6LPA - chains A and B; structure by X-ray diffraction, 2.10 A resolution.

[Chain A (and B)]
Molecule: sp1 protein
Organism: Swine acute diarrhea syndrome coronavirus
Notes: chain B of this document is another copy of the same molecule, construct and numbering; everything in this record applies to it too
UniProtKB: A0A2P1G738 (A0A2P1G738_9NIDO); residues 0-109 here correspond to UniProt positions 1-110 (UniProt number = residue number + 1)
Amino-acid sequence (120 residues; each row starts with the number of its first residue; numbering starts at 0):
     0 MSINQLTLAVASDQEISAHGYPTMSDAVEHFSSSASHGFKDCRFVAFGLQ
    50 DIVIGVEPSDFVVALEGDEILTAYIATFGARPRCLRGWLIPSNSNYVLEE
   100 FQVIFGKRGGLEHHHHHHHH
Not modelled in the structure: 0-2, 68, 105-119
Differences from the reference sequence: conflict Ser1 (Ala2 in A0A2P1G738); expression tag (110-119)

[Chain A / chain B interface]
Residue-residue contacts - 27 pairs, chain A then chain B:
  Pro21(A) with Arg82(B)
  Thr22(A) with Glu65(B)
  Met23(A) with Glu65(B), hydrogen bond (backbone-side chain); Tyr73(B), hydrophobic
  Ser58(A) with Arg80(B); Pro81(B); Arg82(B), hydrogen bond
  Asp59(A) with Arg82(B), salt bridge
  Phe60(A) with Glu65(B); Tyr73(B); Pro81(B), hydrophobic
  Glu65(A) with Thr22(B); Met23(B), hydrogen bond (side chain-backbone); Phe60(B)
  Tyr73(A) with Met23(B), hydrophobic; Phe60(B)
  Thr76(A) with Ala79(B); Pro81(B)
  Ala79(A) with Thr76(B); Ala79(B), hydrophobic
  Arg80(A) with Ser58(B)
  Pro81(A) with Ser58(B); Phe60(B), hydrophobic; Thr76(B)
  Arg82(A) with Pro21(B); Ser58(B), hydrogen bond; Asp59(B), salt bridge
Other interface residues (no listed pair), chain A (16 interface residues in all): Ser24, Glu56, Thr71
Other interface residues (no listed pair), chain B (18 interface residues in all): Tyr20, Ser24, Glu56, Thr71, Cys83

[Overview]
Chain A and chain B form an interface of 16 and 18 residues respectively, with 4 hydrogen bonds and 2 salt
bridges. Polar contacts include Asp59(A)-Arg82(B), Met23(A)-Glu65(B) and Ser58(A)-Arg82(B).
Chain A and chain B are both sp1 protein (Swine acute diarrhea syndrome coronavirus); the structure, The nsp1
protein of a new porcine coronavirus, was determined by X-ray diffraction, deposited together with 6LP9.
